2OTB - chain A; structure by X-ray diffraction, 1.79 A resolution.

# Chain A
Name: GFP-like fluorescent chromoprotein cFP484
From: Clavularia sp
Reference sequence: Q9U6Y3 (GFPL_CLASP); residues 6-221 here correspond to UniProt positions 44-259 (UniProt number = residue number + 38)
Chain sequence (214 residues; each row starts with the number of its first residue; note: 2 numbers in that range are skipped by the numbering (no residue carries them; nothing is unmodelled there)):
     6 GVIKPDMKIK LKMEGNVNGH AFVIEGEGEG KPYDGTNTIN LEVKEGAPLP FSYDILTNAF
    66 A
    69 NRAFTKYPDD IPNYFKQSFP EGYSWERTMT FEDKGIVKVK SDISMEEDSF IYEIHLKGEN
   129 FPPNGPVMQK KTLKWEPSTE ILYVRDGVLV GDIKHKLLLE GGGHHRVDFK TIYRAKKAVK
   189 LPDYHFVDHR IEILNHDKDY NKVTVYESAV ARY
Covalent attachments: covalent link Ala66-Asn69
Modified residues: Ala66 ([(4Z)-2-[(1S)-1-aminoethyl]-4-(4-hydroxybenzylidene)-5-oxo-4,5-dihydro-1H-imidazol-1-yl]acetic acid; PIA)
Sequence notes: engineered mutation Asn42 (His80 in Q9U6Y3), Ile44 (Leu82 in Q9U6Y3), Thr62 (Ser100 in Q9U6Y3), Phe72 (Leu110 in Q9U6Y3), Pro80 (Ala118 in Q9U6Y3), Asn81 (Asp119 in Q9U6Y3), His123 (Arg161 in Q9U6Y3), Leu124 (Phe162 in Q9U6Y3), Lys125 (Asp163 in Q9U6Y3), Glu127 (Met165 in Q9U6Y3), Leu150 (Met188 in Q9U6Y3), Lys162 (Ser200 in Q9U6Y3), Lys164 (Ser202 in Q9U6Y3), His173 (Tyr211 in Q9U6Y3), Val175 (Cys213 in Q9U6Y3), Thr179 (Ser217 in Q9U6Y3), Arg182 (Lys220 in Q9U6Y3), Ala186 (Val224 in Q9U6Y3), Val213 (Leu251 in Q9U6Y3), Ser216 (Asn254 in Q9U6Y3); chromophore (66, 66, 66)
What the authors report for this chain:
  - contacts within the chain: Arg70-Glu215 (salt bridge), Glu148-His197 (salt bridge)

# Summary
The paper reports contacts within the chain involving Arg70, Glu215 and Glu148 among others.
Chain A is GFP-like fluorescent chromoprotein cFP484 (Clavularia sp); the structure, Crystal structure of a
monomeric cyan fluorescent protein in the fluorescent state, was determined by X-ray diffraction (same
publication as 2OTE).
